4YA1 - chains H and Z of the 28 polymer chains in the assembly; structure by X-ray diffraction, 2.90 A resolution.

# Chain H
Name: Proteasome subunit beta type-2
Source organism: Saccharomyces cerevisiae S288c
Notes: EC 3.4.25.1
Reference sequence: P25043 (PSB2_YEAST); residues 1-232 here correspond to UniProt positions 30-261 (UniProt number = residue number + 29)
Amino-acid sequence (232 residues; each row starts with the number of its first residue):
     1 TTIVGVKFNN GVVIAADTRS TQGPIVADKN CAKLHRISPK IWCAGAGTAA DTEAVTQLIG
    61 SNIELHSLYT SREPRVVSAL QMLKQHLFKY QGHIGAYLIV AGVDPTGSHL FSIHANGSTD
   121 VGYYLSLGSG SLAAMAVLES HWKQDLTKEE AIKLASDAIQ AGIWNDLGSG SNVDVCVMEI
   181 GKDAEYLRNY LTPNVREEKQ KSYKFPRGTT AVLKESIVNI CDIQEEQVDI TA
Disordered / not traced: 227-232
Differences from the reference sequence: engineered mutation Asn116 (His145 in P25043)
Metal / ion sites: Mg2+ near Gln91 (its only coordinating residue here)
Swiss-Prot annotation at these positions:
  - active site: Thr1 (Nucleophile)

# Chain Z
Name: Proteasome subunit beta type-6
Source organism: Saccharomyces cerevisiae S288c
Notes: EC 3.4.25.1
Reference sequence: P23724 (PSB6_YEAST); residues 1-222 here correspond to UniProt positions 20-241 (UniProt number = residue number + 19)
Amino-acid sequence (222 residues; numbered 1 to 222; the number before each row is that of its first residue):
     1 QFNPYGDNGG TILGIAGEDF AVLAGDTRNI TDYSINSRYE PKVFDCGDNI VMSANGFAAD
    61 GDALVKRFKN SVKWYHFDHN DKKLSINSAA RNIQHLLYGK RFFPYYVHTI IAGLDEDGKG
   121 AVYSFDPVGS YEREQCRAGG AAASLIMPFL DNQVNFKNQY EPGTNGKVKK PLKYLSVEEV
   181 IKLVRDSFTS ATERHIQVGD GLEILIVTKD GVRKEFYELK RD
Metal / ion sites: Mg2+: Thr192, His195, Val198

# Chain H / chain Z interface
Pairs across the interface - 60 pairs, chain H then chain Z:
  Arg19(H) - Ile196(Z)
  Arg19(H) - Asp222(Z)  salt bridge
  Thr21(H) - Ile196(Z)
  Pro24(H) - Arg194(Z)
  Pro24(H) - His195(Z)
  Pro24(H) - Ile196(Z)  hydrogen bond (backbone-backbone)
  Ile25(H) - Arg194(Z)
  Ile25(H) - His195(Z)
  Val26(H) - Glu193(Z)
  Val26(H) - Arg194(Z)  hydrogen bond (backbone-backbone)
  Val26(H) - Ile196(Z)  hydrophobic
  Ala27(H) - Arg194(Z)  hydrogen bond (backbone-side chain)
  Lys29(H) - Glu193(Z)  salt bridge
  Lys29(H) - Arg194(Z)
  Ile163(H) - Asp222(Z)
  Trp164(H) - Ile35(Z)
  Trp164(H) - Arg38(Z)  hydrogen bond (backbone-side chain)
  Trp164(H) - Arg221(Z)
  Trp164(H) - Asp222(Z)
  Asn165(H) - Tyr33(Z)
  Asn165(H) - Arg38(Z)
  Asp166(H) - Tyr33(Z)
  Leu167(H) - Arg28(Z)
  Leu167(H) - Ile30(Z)  hydrophobic
  Leu167(H) - Asp32(Z)
  Leu167(H) - Tyr33(Z)  hydrogen bond (backbone-backbone)
  Leu167(H) - Ile35(Z)  hydrophobic
  Leu167(H) - Ile196(Z)
  Gly168(H) - Tyr33(Z)
  Ser169(H) - Asp222(Z)
  Gly170(H) - Asp222(Z)
  Ser171(H) - Asp222(Z)  hydrogen bond (backbone-side chain)
  Asn194(H) - Lys220(Z)  hydrogen bond (backbone-side chain)
  Asn194(H) - Asp222(Z)
  Arg196(H) - Thr189(Z)
  Arg196(H) - Ser190(Z)
  Arg196(H) - Glu193(Z)
  Glu197(H) - Arg185(Z)  salt bridge
  Lys199(H) - Asp186(Z)
  Gln200(H) - Lys182(Z)
  Gln200(H) - Arg185(Z)  hydrogen bond
  Gln200(H) - Asp186(Z)  hydrogen bond (backbone-side chain)
  Lys201(H) - Glu179(Z)
  Lys201(H) - Asp186(Z)  hydrogen bond (backbone-side chain)
  Tyr203(H) - Phe149(Z)
  Tyr203(H) - Gln153(Z)
  Tyr203(H) - Leu183(Z)
  Tyr203(H) - Asp186(Z)  hydrogen bond
  Phe205(H) - Asn152(Z)
  Phe205(H) - Gln153(Z)
  Phe205(H) - Gln159(Z)
  Pro206(H) - Pro162(Z)  hydrophobic
  Arg207(H) - Pro162(Z)
  Gly208(H) - Pro162(Z)
  Thr209(H) - Asn158(Z)
  Thr209(H) - Gln159(Z)
  Thr209(H) - Tyr160(Z)  hydrogen bond (backbone-backbone)
  Thr210(H) - Asn165(Z)
  Ala211(H) - Gly166(Z)
  Val212(H) - Asn165(Z)
Interface residues without a listed pair, chain H (34 interface residues in all): Gly23, Asp28, Val195
Interface residues without a listed pair, chain Z (33 interface residues in all): Ser34, Leu145, Glu161, Glu218

# In short
34 residues of chain H face 33 of chain Z across their interface; the contacts include 12 hydrogen bonds and 3
salt bridges. Polar contacts include Arg19(H)-Asp222(Z), Lys29(H)-Glu193(Z) and Glu197(H)-Arg185(Z). From
UniProt: active-site residue Thr1(H) on chain H.
Here chain H is Proteasome subunit beta type-2 and chain Z is Proteasome subunit beta type-6, both from
Saccharomyces cerevisiae S288c. Entry 4YA1 (Yeast 20S proteasome beta2-H116N mutant) was determined by X-ray
diffraction together with 4Y69, 4Y6A, 4Y6V, 4Y6Z, 4Y70, 4Y74 and 34 further entries from the same study.
